7VIK - chains L and M of the 14 polymer chains in the assembly; structure by electron microscopy, 3.76 A resolution.

# Chain L (and M)
Molecule: Capsid decoration protein
Organism: Escherichia phage lambda
Notes: chain M of this document is another copy of the same molecule, construct and numbering; everything in this record applies to it too
Reference sequence: P03712 (DECO_LAMBD); numbering as in UniProt (aligned over 1-110)
Sequence (110 residues; row label = number of the first residue in the row):
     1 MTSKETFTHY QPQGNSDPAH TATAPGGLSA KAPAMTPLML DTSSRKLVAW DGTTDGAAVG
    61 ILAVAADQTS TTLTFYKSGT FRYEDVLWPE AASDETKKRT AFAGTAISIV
Unresolved in the structure: 1

# Interface between chain L and chain M
Pairs across the interface - 22 pairs, chain L then chain M:
  Asn15(L) - Thr21(M)
  Asp17(L) - His20(M)  salt bridge
  Asp17(L) - Lys77(M)  salt bridge
  Pro18(L) - His20(M)
  Asp55(L) - Arg45(M)
  Gly79(L) - Lys77(M)  hydrogen bond (backbone-side chain)
  Thr96(L) - Ser44(M)
  Thr96(L) - Arg45(M)
  Thr96(L) - Lys46(M)
  Lys97(L) - Ser44(M)
  Lys97(L) - Arg45(M)
  Arg99(L) - Pro25(M)
  Thr100(L) - Pro25(M)
  Thr100(L) - Arg45(M)  hydrogen bond (side chain-backbone)
  Ala103(L) - Val59(M)  hydrophobic
  Gly104(L) - Val59(M)
  Gly104(L) - Thr105(M)  hydrogen bond (backbone-side chain)
  Ala106(L) - Lys77(M)  hydrogen bond (backbone-side chain)
  Ser108(L) - Ala22(M)
  Ser108(L) - Lys77(M)  hydrogen bond
  Ile109(L) - Thr23(M)
  Val110(L) - Thr23(M)
Other interface residues (no listed pair), chain L (19 interface residues in all): Gly56, Thr80, Thr105, Ile107
Other interface residues (no listed pair), chain M (15 interface residues in all): Ala24, Leu40, Ser43, Gly104

# In short
19 residues of chain L face 15 of chain M across their interface, with 5 hydrogen bonds and 2 salt bridges.
Among the polar pairs are Asp17(L)-His20(M), Asp17(L)-Lys77(M) and Gly79(L)-Lys77(M).
Both chains are Capsid decoration protein (Escherichia phage lambda). Entry 7VIK (Asymmetric unit of cryoEM
structure of bacteriophage lambda capsid at 3.76 Angstrom) was determined by electron microscopy (same
publication as 7VI9, 7VIA and 7VII).
